Entry 9GGC (electron microscopy, 2.39 A resolution); this record covers chains A and C of the 5 polymer chains in the assembly.

[Chain A]
Name: DNA polymerase subunit gamma-1
Source organism: Homo sapiens
Notes: EC 2.7.7.7, 3.1.11.-, 4.2.99.-
UniProt: P54098 (DPOG1_HUMAN); residues 26-1239 here = UniProt positions 26-1239
Sequence (1221 residues; numbered 19 to 1239; the number before each row is that of its first residue):
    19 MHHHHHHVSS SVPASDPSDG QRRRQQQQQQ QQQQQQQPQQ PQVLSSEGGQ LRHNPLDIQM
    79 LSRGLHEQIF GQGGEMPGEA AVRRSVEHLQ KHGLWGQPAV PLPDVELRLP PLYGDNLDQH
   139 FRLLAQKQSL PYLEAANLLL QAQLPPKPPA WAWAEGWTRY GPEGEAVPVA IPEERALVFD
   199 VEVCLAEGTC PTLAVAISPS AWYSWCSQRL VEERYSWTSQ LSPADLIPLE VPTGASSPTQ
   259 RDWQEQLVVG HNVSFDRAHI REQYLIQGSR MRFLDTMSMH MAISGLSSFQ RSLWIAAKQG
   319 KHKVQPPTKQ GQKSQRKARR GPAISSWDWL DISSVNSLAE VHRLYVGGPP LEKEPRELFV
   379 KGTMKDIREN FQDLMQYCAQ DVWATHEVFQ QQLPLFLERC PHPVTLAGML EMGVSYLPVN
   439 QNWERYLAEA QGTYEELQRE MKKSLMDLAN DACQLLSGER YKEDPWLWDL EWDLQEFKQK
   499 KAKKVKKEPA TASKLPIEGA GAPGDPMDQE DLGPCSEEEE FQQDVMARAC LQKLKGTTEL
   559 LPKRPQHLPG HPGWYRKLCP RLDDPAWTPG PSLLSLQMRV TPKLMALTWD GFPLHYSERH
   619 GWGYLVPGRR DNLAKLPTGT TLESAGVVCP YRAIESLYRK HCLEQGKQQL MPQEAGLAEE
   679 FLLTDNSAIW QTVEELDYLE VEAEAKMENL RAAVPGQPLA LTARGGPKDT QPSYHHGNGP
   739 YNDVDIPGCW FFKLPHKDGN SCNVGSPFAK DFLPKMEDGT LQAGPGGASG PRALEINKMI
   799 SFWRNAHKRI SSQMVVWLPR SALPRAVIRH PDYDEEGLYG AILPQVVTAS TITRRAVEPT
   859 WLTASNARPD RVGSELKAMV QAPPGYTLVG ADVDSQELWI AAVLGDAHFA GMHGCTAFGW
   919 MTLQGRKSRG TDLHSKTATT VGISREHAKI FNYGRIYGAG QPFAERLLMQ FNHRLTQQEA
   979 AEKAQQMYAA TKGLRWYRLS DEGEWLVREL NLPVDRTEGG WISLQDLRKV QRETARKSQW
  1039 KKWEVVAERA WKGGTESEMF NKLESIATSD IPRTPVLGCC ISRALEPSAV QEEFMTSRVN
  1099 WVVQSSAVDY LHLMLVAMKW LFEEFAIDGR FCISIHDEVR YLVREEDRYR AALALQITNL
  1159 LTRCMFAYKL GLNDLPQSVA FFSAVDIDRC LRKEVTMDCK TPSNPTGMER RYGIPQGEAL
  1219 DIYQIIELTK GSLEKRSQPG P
Unresolved in the structure: 19-66, 249-261, 318-341, 499-531, 630-732, 990-1050, 1234-1239
Differences from the reference sequence: initiating methionine (19); expression tag (20-25); engineered mutation Ser-848 (Gly in P54098)
Swiss-Prot annotation at these positions:
  - region: Gln-43 to Gln-55 (Does not contribute to polymerase and exonuclease enzymatic activities), Thr-858 to Asn-864 (Trigger loop)
  - motif: Val-196 to Glu-200 (Exo I), Val-267 to Arg-275 (Exo II), Tyr-395 to Thr-403 (Exo III), Val-887 to Leu-896 (Pol A), Arg-943 to Gly-958 (Pol B), His-1134 to Val-1141 (Pol C)
  - active site: Asp-198 (Exonuclease activity)
  - binding site (DNA): Ser-306, Ser-593, Lys-806, Thr-849, Thr-1094, Ser-1095
  - binding site (RNA): Arg-579, His-754, Gly-763, Lys-768, Ser-863, Arg-869
  - binding site (a 2'-deoxyribonucleoside 5'-triphosphate): Asp-890, Val-891, Ser-893, Glu-895, Arg-943, Lys-947, Tyr-951, Asp-1135
  - binding site (Mg(2+)): Asp-890, Val-891, Asp-1135
  - site (Critical for replication fidelity and mismatch recognition): Arg-853, Gln-1102
  - natural variant: Gln-55 (Q55QQ; Q55QQQ), Arg-227 (R227W: In PEOB1 and MTDPS4B), Arg-232 (R232G: In MTDPS4A; R232H: In LS), Leu-244 (L244P: In MTDPS4A), Thr-251 (T251I: In PEOB1, MTDPS4A and MTDPS4B), Gly-268 (G268A: In PEOB1), Arg-275 (R275Q: Found in a patient with epileptic encephalopathy, developmental delay and moderate intellectual disability; uncertain significance), His-277 (H277L: In PEOB1; uncertain significance), Gly-303 (G303R: In MTDPS4A), Leu-304 (L304R: In PEOB1 and SANDO; L304SANDO: In PEOB1), Ser-305 (S305R: In MTDPS4A), Gln-308 (Q308H: In PEOB1), 51 further natural variant entries in UniProt
  - mutagenesis: Asp-198 (D198A: Abolishes exonuclease activity; when associated with A-200. Decreases polymerase exonucleolytic proofreading by 30-fold for the T:G mismatch and by 14-fold for the A:A mismatch ...), Glu-200 (E200A: Abolishes exonuclease activity; when associated with A-198. Decreases polymerase exonucleolytic proofreading by 30-fold for the T:G mismatch and by 14-fold for the A:A mismatch ...), Asp-274 (D274A: Unable to idle at the 5'-end of the nascent DNA strand. Continues DNA synthesis into double-stranded DNA past the 5'-end creating a flap structure that cannot be ligated), Lys-498 (K498C: Decreases processive DNA synthesis), Lys-499 (K499C: Decreases processive DNA synthesis), Lys-501 (K501C: Decreases processive DNA synthesis), Val-543 to Leu-558 (Markedly decreases the stimulation by POLG2, resulting in impaired processive DNA synthesis), Leu-549 (L549N: Decreases processive DNA synthesis), Leu-552 (L552N: Decreases processive DNA synthesis), Lys-553 (K553N: Decreases processive DNA synthesis), Arg-853 (R853A: Abolishes primer DNA extention in the presence of dNTPs. Impairs intrinsic polymerase processivity. Enhances exonuclease activity leading to primer DNA degradation), Asp-890 (D890N: Abolishes DNA polymerase activity), 1 further mutagenesis entry in UniProt
Ion coordination: Ca2+: Asp-890, Val-891, Asp-1135 (together with 2'-deoxycytidine-5'-triphosphate)
Small-molecule neighbours: 2'-deoxycytidine-5'-triphosphate (DCP): Arg-853, Asp-890, Val-891, Asp-892, Ser-893, Gln-894, Glu-895, His-932, Arg-943, Lys-947, Ile-948, Tyr-951, Tyr-955, Asp-1135
Reported in the primary citation:
  - disease-associated variants - R232H, G848S: decreased catalytic activity

[Chain C]
Name: DNA polymerase subunit gamma-2
Source organism: Homo sapiens
Notes: engineered mutation(s): A169T
UniProt: Q9UHN1 (DPOG2_HUMAN); residue numbers follow UniProt; this construct covers 26-485
Sequence (467 residues; numbered 25 to 491; the number before each row is that of its first residue):
    25 MDAGQPELLT ERSSPKGGHV KSHAELEGNG EHPEAPGSGE GSEALLEICQ RRHFLSGSKQ
    85 QLSRDSLLSG CHPGFGPLGV ELRKNLAAEW WTSVVVFREQ VFPVDALHHK PGPLLPGDSA
   145 FRLVSAETLR EILQDKELSK EQLVTFLENV LKTSGKLREN LLHGALEHYV NCLDLVNKRL
   205 PYGLAQIGVC FHPVFDTKQI RNGVKSIGEK TEASLVWFTP PRTSNQWLDF WLRHRLQWWR
   265 KFAMSPSNFS SSDCQDEEGR KGNKLYYNFP WGKELIETLW NLGDHELLHM YPGNVSKLHG
   325 RDGRKNVVPC VLSVNGDLDR GMLAYLYDSF QLTENSFTRK KNLHRKVLKL HPCLAPIKVA
   385 LDVGRGPTLE LRQVCQGLFN ELLENGISVW PGYLETMQSS LEQLYSKYDE MSILFTVLVT
   445 ETTLENGLIH LRSRDTTMKE MMHISKLKDF LIKYISSAKN VHHHHHH
Unresolved in the structure: 25-66, 139-177, 219-229, 355-368, 483-491
Differences from the reference sequence: initiating methionine (25); variant Thr-169 (Ala in Q9UHN1); expression tag (486-491)
Swiss-Prot annotation at these positions:
  - modified residue: Ser-38 (Phosphoserine)
  - natural variant: Arg-182 (R182W: In MTDPS16), Gly-416 (G416A: No functional deficit), Asp-433 (D433Y: In MTDPS16B), Gly-451 (G451E: In PEOA4)

[Interface between chain A and chain C]
Residue-residue contacts - 15 pairs, chain A then chain C:
  Arg-232(A) / Leu-448(C)
  Arg-232(A) / Glu-449(C)
  Tyr-233(A) / Thr-447(C)
  Tyr-233(A) / Leu-448(C)  hydrogen bond (backbone-backbone)
  Tyr-233(A) / Glu-449(C)  hydrogen bond (backbone-backbone)
  Tyr-233(A) / Asn-450(C)
  Tyr-233(A) / Gly-451(C)
  Tyr-233(A) / Ile-468(C)
  Ser-234(A) / Leu-448(C)  hydrogen bond (backbone-backbone)
  Thr-236(A) / Glu-394(C)  hydrogen bond
  Gln-238(A) / Leu-393(C)
  Pro-532(A) / Trp-251(C)
  Cys-533(A) / Phe-254(C)
  Cys-533(A) / Arg-257(C)
  Glu-535(A) / Arg-257(C)
Other interface residues (no listed pair), chain A (10 interface residues in all): Glu-231, Ser-534
Other interface residues (no listed pair), chain C (14 interface residues in all): Thr-247, Gln-250, Gln-261

[Overview]
10 residues of chain A face 14 of chain C across their interface, with 4 hydrogen bonds. Polar pairs include
Thr-236(A)/Glu-394(C), Tyr-233(A)/Leu-448(C) and Tyr-233(A)/Glu-449(C). Bound to chain A:
2'-deoxycytidine-5'-triphosphate. From the paper: R232H and G848S of chain A reduce catalytic activity.
Chain A is DNA polymerase subunit gamma-1 and chain C is DNA polymerase subunit gamma-2, both from Homo
sapiens; the structure, Structure of the G848S mutant of human mitochondrial DNA polymerase gamma, was
determined by electron microscopy, deposited together with 9GGB, 9GGD, 9GGE and 9GGF.
